4Z6Y - chains B and C of the 4 polymer chains in the assembly; structure by X-ray diffraction, 2.81 A resolution.

# Chain B
Protein: TBC1 domain family member 7
Source organism: Homo sapiens
UniProt: Q9P0N9 (TBCD7_HUMAN); residues 21-293 here = UniProt positions 21-293
Sequence (273 residues; numbered 21 to 293; the number before each row is that of its first residue):
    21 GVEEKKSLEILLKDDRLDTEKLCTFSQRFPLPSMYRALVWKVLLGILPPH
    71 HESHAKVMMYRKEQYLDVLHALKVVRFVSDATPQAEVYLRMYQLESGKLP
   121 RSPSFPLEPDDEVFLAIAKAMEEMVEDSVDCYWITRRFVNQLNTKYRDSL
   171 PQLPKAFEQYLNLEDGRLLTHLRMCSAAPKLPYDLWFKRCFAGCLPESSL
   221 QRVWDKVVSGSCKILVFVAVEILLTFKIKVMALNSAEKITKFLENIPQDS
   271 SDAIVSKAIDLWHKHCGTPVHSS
Disordered / not traced: 293

# Chain C
Protein: Hamartin
Source organism: Homo sapiens
UniProt: Q92574 (TSC1_HUMAN); numbering as in UniProt (aligned over 938-993)
Sequence (56 residues; each row starts with the number of its first residue):
   938 RGQLQAAESRYEAQKRITQVFELEILDLYGRLEKDGLLKKLEEEKAEAAE
   988 AAEERL
Disordered / not traced: 938-939, 993
Glycans and other covalent adducts: covalent link Lys976-Glu979

# How chain B and chain C interact
Residue-residue contacts (24; chain B residue first):
  Ser73(B) with Gln940(C)
  Lys76(B) with Gln940(C)
  Val77(B) with Gln940(C); Ala943(C), hydrophobic
  Tyr80(B) with Ala944(C); Arg947(C)
  Arg81(B) with Ala943(C)
  Gln84(B) with Ser946(C); Arg947(C); Ala950(C)
  Asp87(B) with Gln951(C); Ile954(C)
  Ala91(B) with Ile954(C), hydrophobic; Phe958(C)
  Val94(B) with Phe958(C), hydrophobic
  Val95(B) with Val957(C), hydrophobic; Phe958(C), hydrophobic; Glu961(C)
  Leu114(B) with Arg953(C); Val957(C), hydrophobic
  Glu115(B) with Glu949(C); Arg953(C)
  Ser116(B) with Arg953(C)
  Gly117(B) with Arg953(C)
Other interface residues (no listed pair), chain B (17 interface residues in all): Glu83, Val88, Leu119

# Overview
17 residues of chain B and 13 residues of chain C are in contact.
Chain B is TBC1 domain family member 7 and chain C is Hamartin, both from Homo sapiens; the structure,
Structure of the TBC1D7-TSC1 complex, was determined by X-ray diffraction.
